PDB entry 7CTG | electron microscopy, 5.00 A resolution (low resolution: residue-level contacts below are approximate; hydrogen-bond / salt-bridge calls are withheld) | chains A and D of the 5 polymer chains in the assembly

# Chain A
Protein: Origin recognition complex subunit 1
Organism: Homo sapiens
Reference sequence: Q13415 (ORC1_HUMAN); residues 1-861 here = UniProt positions 1-861
Amino-acid sequence (861 residues; each row starts with the number of its first residue):
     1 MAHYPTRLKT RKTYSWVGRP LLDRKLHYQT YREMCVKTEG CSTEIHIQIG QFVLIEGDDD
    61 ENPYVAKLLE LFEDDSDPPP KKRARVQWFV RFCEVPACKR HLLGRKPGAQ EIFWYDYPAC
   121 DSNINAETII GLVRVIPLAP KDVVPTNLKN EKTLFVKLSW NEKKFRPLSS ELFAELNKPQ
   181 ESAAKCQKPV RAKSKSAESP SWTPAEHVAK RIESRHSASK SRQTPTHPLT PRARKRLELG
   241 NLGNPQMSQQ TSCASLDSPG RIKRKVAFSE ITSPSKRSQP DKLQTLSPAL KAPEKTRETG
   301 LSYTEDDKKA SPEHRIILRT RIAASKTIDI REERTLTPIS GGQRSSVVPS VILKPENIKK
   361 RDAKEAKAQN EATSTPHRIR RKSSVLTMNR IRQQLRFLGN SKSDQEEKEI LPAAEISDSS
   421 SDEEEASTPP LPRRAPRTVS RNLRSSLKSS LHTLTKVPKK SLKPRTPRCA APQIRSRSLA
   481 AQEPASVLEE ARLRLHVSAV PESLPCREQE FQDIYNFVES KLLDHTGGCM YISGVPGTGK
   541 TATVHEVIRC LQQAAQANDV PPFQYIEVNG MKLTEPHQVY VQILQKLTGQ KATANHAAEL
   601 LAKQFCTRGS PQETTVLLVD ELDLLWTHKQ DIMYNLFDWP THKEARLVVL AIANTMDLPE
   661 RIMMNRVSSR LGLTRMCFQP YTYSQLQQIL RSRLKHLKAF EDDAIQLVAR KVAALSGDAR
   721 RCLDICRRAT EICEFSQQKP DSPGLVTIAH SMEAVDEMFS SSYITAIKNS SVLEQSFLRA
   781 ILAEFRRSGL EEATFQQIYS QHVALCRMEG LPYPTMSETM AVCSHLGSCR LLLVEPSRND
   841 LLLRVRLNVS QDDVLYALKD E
Not modelled in the structure: 1-759
Swiss-Prot annotation at these positions:
  - binding site (ATP): V500, G534 to A542, E621, N654, R720
  - binding site (Mg(2+)): D620, E621
  - site: E94 (Histone H4K20me2 binding)
  - modified residue: S199 (Phosphoserine), T203 (Phosphothreonine), S252 (Phosphoserine), S255 (Phosphoserine), S273 (Phosphoserine), S287 (Phosphoserine), K326 (N6-acetyllysine), T337 (Phosphothreonine), S340 (Phosphoserine), S417 (Phosphoserine), S420 (Phosphoserine), S478 (Phosphoserine)
  - natural variant: F89 (F89S: In MGORS1), R105 (R105Q: In MGORS1), E127 (E127G: In MGORS1), R666 (R666W: In MGORS1), R720 (R720Q: In MGORS1)
  - mutagenesis: D620 (D620A: Abolished ATPase activity)

# Chain D
Protein: Origin recognition complex subunit 4
Organism: Homo sapiens
Reference sequence: O43929 (ORC4_HUMAN); residues 1-436 here = UniProt positions 1-436
Amino-acid sequence (436 residues; row label = number of the first residue in the row):
     1 MSSRKSKSNS LIHTECLSQV QRILRERFCR QSPHSNLFGV QVQYKHLSEL LKRTALHGES
    61 NSVLIIGPRG SGKTMLINHA LKELMEIEEV SENVLQVHLN GLLQINDKIA LKEITRQLNL
   121 ENVVGDKVFG SFAENLSFLL EALKKGDRTS SCPVIFILDE FDLFAHHKNQ TLLYNLFDIS
   181 QSAQTPIAVI GLTCRLDILE LLEKRVKSRF SHRQIHLMNS FGFPQYVKIF KEQLSLPAEF
   241 PDKVFAEKWN ENVQYLSEDR SVQEVLQKHF NISKNLRSLH MLLMLALNRV TASHPFMTAV
   301 DLMEASQLCS MDSKANIVHG LSVLEICLII AMKHLNDIYE EEPFNFQMVY NEFQKFVQRK
   361 AHSVYNFEKP VVMKAFEHLQ QLELIKPMER TSGNSEREYQ LMKLLLDNTQ IMNALQKYPN
   421 CPTDVRQWAT SSLSWL
Not modelled in the structure: 1-13, 90, 147-151, 389-395, 433-436
Sequence notes: conflict E396 (Gln in O43929)
Swiss-Prot annotation at these positions:
  - binding site (ATP): G67 to T74
  - modified residue: K7 (N6-methyllysine)
  - natural variant: Y174 (Y174C: In MGORS2)
  - mutagenesis: K73 (K73A/E: Impairs ORC complex formation), D159 to E160 (Impairs ORC complex formation)
Residues lining bound ligands: ATP (adenosine-5'-triphosphate): Q31, H34, N36, L37, F38, V40, P68, R69, G70, S71, G72, K73, T74, M75, D159, L276, R277, H280

# Interface between chain A and chain D
Contacting residue pairs (42):
  S762(A) with L196(D); L217(D)
  Y763(A) with L196(D); D197(D)
  T765(A) with N219(D)
  A766(A) with N219(D)
  N769(A) with N219(D); S220(D)
  S771(A) with F270(D); N271(D); K274(D)
  L773(A) with N271(D)
  E774(A) with K274(D)
  Y813(A) with T409(D)
  T815(A) with M311(D); D312(D)
  M816(A) with K314(D); D407(D); Q410(D)
  S817(A) with M311(D); D312(D); S313(D)
  E818(A) with I272(D); M311(D)
  H825(A) with N275(D)
  S828(A) with C194(D); R195(D)
  C829(A) with P68(D); L196(D)
  R830(A) with R195(D); L196(D); D197(D)
  R838(A) with K386(D); L405(D)
  N839(A) with K386(D); L405(D)
  D840(A) with K314(D); L405(D)
  L841(A) with L405(D); L406(D)
  L842(A) with K403(D)
  N848(A) with D197(D)
Also at the interface, not in a pair above, chain A (28 interface residues in all): S770, V772, Y799, V822, L831
Also at the interface, not in a pair above, chain D (25 interface residues in all): L404

# Summary
The interface between chain A and chain D involves 28 residues on one side and 25 on the other. Bound to chain
D: ATP.
Chain A is Origin recognition complex subunit 1 and chain D is Origin recognition complex subunit 4, both from
Homo sapiens; the structure, Human Origin Recognition Complex, ORC1-5 State I, was determined by electron
microscopy together with 7CTE and 7CTF from the same study.
